PDB entry 8SXI | electron microscopy, 4.50 A resolution (low resolution: residue-level contacts below are approximate; hydrogen-bond / salt-bridge calls are withheld) | chains E and F of the 12 polymer chains in the assembly

# Chain E
Molecule: Envelope glycoprotein gp160
Organism: Human immunodeficiency virus 1
UniProtKB: M4M3Q1 (M4M3Q1_9HIV1); the construct lacks a stretch of the UniProt sequence and is renumbered around it, so the offset changes along the chain: 35-147 = UniProt 31-143; 157-309 = UniProt 144-296; 312-321 = UniProt 297-306; 322-359 = UniProt 308-345; 2 more segments
Amino-acid sequence (456 residues; row label = number of the first residue in the row; note: 18 numbers in that range are skipped by the numbering (no residue carries them; nothing is unmodelled there)):
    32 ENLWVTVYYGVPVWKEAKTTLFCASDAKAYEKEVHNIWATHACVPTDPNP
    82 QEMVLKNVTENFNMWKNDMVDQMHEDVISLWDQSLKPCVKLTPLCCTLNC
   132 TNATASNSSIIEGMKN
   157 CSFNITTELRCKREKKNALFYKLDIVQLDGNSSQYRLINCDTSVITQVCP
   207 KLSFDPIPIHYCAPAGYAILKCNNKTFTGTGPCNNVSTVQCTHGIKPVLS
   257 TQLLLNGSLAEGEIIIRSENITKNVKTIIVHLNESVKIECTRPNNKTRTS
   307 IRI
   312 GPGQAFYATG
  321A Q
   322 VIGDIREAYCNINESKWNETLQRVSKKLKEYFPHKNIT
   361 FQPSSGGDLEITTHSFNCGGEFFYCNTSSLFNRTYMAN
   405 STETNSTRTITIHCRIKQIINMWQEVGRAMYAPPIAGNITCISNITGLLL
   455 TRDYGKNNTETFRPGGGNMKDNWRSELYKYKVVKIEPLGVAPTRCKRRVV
Not modelled in the structure: 405-408
Construct notes: expression tag (32-34); conflict Ile-68 (Val64 in M4M3Q1), Cys-127 (Val123 in M4M3Q1), Cys-167 (Asp154 in M4M3Q1), Asp-197 (Asn184 in M4M3Q1), Val-204 (Ala191 in M4M3Q1), Leu-208 (Val195 in M4M3Q1), Leu-255 (Val242 in M4M3Q1), Lys-279 (Asn266 in M4M3Q1), Tyr-458 (Gly437 in M4M3Q1), Lys-488 (Glu467 in M4M3Q1), Ile-489 (Val468 in M4M3Q1), Glu-490 (Lys469 in M4M3Q1), Arg-498 (Asn477 in M4M3Q1), Cys-499 (Ala478 in M4M3Q1), Lys-500 (Arg479 in M4M3Q1)
Disulfide bonds: Cys-54/Cys-74, Cys-119/Cys-205, Cys-126/Cys-196, Cys-131/Cys-157, Cys-218/Cys-247, Cys-228/Cys-239, Cys-296/Cys-331, Cys-378/Cys-445, Cys-385/Cys-418

# Chain F
Molecule: HIV-1 gp41
Organism: Human immunodeficiency virus 1
Amino-acid sequence (126 residues; row label = number of the first residue in the row; note: 21 numbers in that range are skipped by the numbering (no residue carries them; nothing is unmodelled there)):
   518 VFLGFLGAAGSTMGAASMTLTVQARNLLSGT
   570 VWGIKQLQARVLAVERYLRDQQLLGIWGCSGKLICCTNVPWNSSWSNRNL
   620 SEIWDNMTWLQWDKEISNYTQIIYGLLEESQNQQEKNEQDLLALD
Disulfide bonds: Cys-598/Cys-604

# Chain E / chain F interface
Contacting residue pairs - 87 pairs, chain E then chain F:
  Leu-34(E) with Pro-609(F); Trp-610(F); Leu-619(F)
  Trp-35(E) with Val-608(F); Pro-609(F)
  Val-36(E) with Thr-606(F); Val-608(F); Trp-610(F); Trp-614(F)
  Thr-37(E) with Cys-604(F); Cys-605(F)
  Val-38(E) with Trp-596(F); Cys-598(F); Cys-604(F)
  Tyr-39(E) with Met-530(F); Leu-602(F); Ile-603(F); Trp-628(F)
  Tyr-40(E) with Leu-537(F); Leu-544(F); Tyr-586(F); Asp-589(F); Leu-593(F); Lys-601(F); Leu-602(F)
  Gly-41(E) with Leu-537(F); Gln-540(F)
  Val-42(E) with Gln-540(F); Trp-628(F)
  Pro-43(E) with Leu-523(F); Ala-525(F); Gln-540(F)
  Val-44(E) with Leu-523(F); Trp-628(F); Leu-629(F); Asp-632(F)
  Trp-45(E) with Leu-523(F); Leu-629(F)
  Lys-46(E) with Asp-632(F)
  Thr-51(E) with Lys-574(F)
  His-72(E) with Trp-571(F)
  Gln-82(E) with Phe-519(F)
  Met-84(E) with Leu-520(F); Phe-522(F); Leu-523(F); Gly-524(F)
  Leu-86(E) with Leu-523(F)
  Lys-87(E) with Gly-527(F)
  Asn-88(E) with Gly-527(F)
  Glu-106(E) with Lys-574(F)
  Gln-114(E) with Val-570(F); Trp-571(F)
  Ala-221(E) with Leu-544(F); Ser-546(F); Ala-582(F)
  Gly-222(E) with Leu-544(F)
  Tyr-223(E) with Phe-522(F); Arg-585(F)
  Thr-244(E) with Phe-522(F)
  Gln-246(E) with Phe-519(F); Asn-543(F)
  Ile-489(E) with Phe-522(F); Gln-540(F)
  Pro-491(E) with Leu-544(F); Asp-589(F)
  Leu-492(E) with Leu-592(F); Trp-596(F); Tyr-643(F)
  Val-494(E) with Trp-631(F); Ile-642(F)
  Ala-495(E) with Trp-610(F); Trp-623(F); Trp-631(F)
  Pro-496(E) with Trp-610(F); Leu-619(F); Trp-623(F)
  Cys-499(E) with Cys-605(F), disulfide
  Lys-500(E) with Cys-605(F); Thr-606(F); Asn-607(F); Val-608(F)
  Arg-501(E) with Cys-605(F); Thr-606(F); Asn-607(F); Gln-650(F); Gln-653(F)
  Val-504(E) with Leu-660(F)
Also at the interface, not in a pair above, chain E (49 interface residues in all): Phe-53, Ala-73, Cys-74, Val-75, Pro-76, Val-89, Ser-110, Pro-220, Ala-224, Glu-490, Gly-493, Val-503
Also at the interface, not in a pair above, chain F (57 interface residues in all): Ala-526, Ser-528, Ala-533, Ser-534, Leu-545, Thr-548, Gln-575, Ala-578, Arg-579, Ile-635, Leu-646
Disulfides between the chains: Cys-499(E)/Cys-605(F)

# Summary
Chain E and chain F form an interface of 49 and 57 residues respectively, with 1 disulfide bond.
Here chain E is Envelope glycoprotein gp160 and chain F is HIV-1 gp41, both from Human immunodeficiency virus
1. Entry 8SXI (CH505 Disulfide Stapled SOSIP Bound to b12 Fab) was determined by electron microscopy.
